5EZO - chains L and A of the 3 polymer chains in the assembly; structure by X-ray diffraction, 3.63 A resolution.

# Chain L
Name: c12 FAB
Source organism: Mus musculus
Notes: antibody fragment or engineered binder
Amino-acid sequence (213 residues; row label = number of the first residue in the row):
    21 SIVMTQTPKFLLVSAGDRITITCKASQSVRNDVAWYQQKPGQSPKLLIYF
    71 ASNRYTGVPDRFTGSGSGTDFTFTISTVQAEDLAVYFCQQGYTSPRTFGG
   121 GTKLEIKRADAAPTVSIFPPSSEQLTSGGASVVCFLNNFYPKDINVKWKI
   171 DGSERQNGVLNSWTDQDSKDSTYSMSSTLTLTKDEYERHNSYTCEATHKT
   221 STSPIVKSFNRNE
Cystine bridges: C43-C108, C154-C214
Reported in the primary citation:
  - conformationally variable residues (side-chain flip): R50

# Chain A
Name: c12 Fab
Source organism: Plasmodium falciparum (isolate 3D7)
UniProt: Q8IFM8 (Q8IFM8_PLAF7); numbering as in UniProt (aligned over 31-362)
Amino-acid sequence (332 residues; row label = number of the first residue in the row):
    31 RHVFIRTELSFIKNNVPCIRDMFFIYKRELYNICLDDLKGEEDETHIYVQ
    81 KKVKDSWITLNDLFKETDLTGRPHIFAYVDVEEIIILLCEDEEFSNRKKD
   131 MTCHRFYSNDGKEYNNSEITISDYILKDKLLSSYVSLPLKIENREYFLIC
   181 GVSPYKFKDDNKKDDILCMASHDKGETWGTKIVIKYDNYKLGVQYFFLRP
   231 YISKNDLSFHFYVGDNINNVKNVNFIECTHEKDLEFVCSNRDFLKDNKVL
   281 QDVSTLNDEYIVSYGNDNNFAECYIFFNNENSILIKPEKYGNTTAGCYGG
   331 TFVKIDENRTLFIYSSSQGIYNIHTIYYANYE
Not modelled in the structure: 69-72, 124-128, 361-362
Cystine bridges: C48-C64, C119-C133, C180-C198, C258-C268, C303-C327
Reported in the primary citation:
  - mutagenesis - D66K: unchanged binding to mAb SB1.6
  - conformationally variable residues (order/disorder transition): K186 to K192

# How chain L and chain A interact
Pairs across the interface (22; chain L residue first):
  R50(L) with N45(A); V46(A); P47(A); D66(A), salt bridge; L68(A)
  N51(L) with N45(A), hydrogen bond; W87(A); T89(A)
  D52(L) with Y78(A), hydrogen bond
  F70(L) with T89(A); L90(A); N91(A)
  S72(L) with I88(A)
  N73(L) with I88(A); T89(A), hydrogen bond (side chain-backbone); L90(A)
  S87(L) with N45(A), hydrogen bond
  G88(L) with N45(A)
  Y112(L) with D66(A), hydrogen bond; E74(A); H76(A), hydrogen bond (backbone-side chain)
  T113(L) with E74(A), hydrogen bond
Interface residues without a listed pair, chain L (12 interface residues in all): S48, Y69
Interface residues without a listed pair, chain A (15 interface residues in all): D92, E143
From the paper, about this interface:
  - residue pairs: R50(L)-D66(A) (salt bridge), N45(A)-N51(L) (hydrogen bond), Y78(A)-D52(L) (hydrogen bond)
  - epitope / paratope residues, chain L: R50(L)
  - epitope / paratope residues, chain A: N45(A), V46(A), P47(A), D66(A), Y78(A)

# Summary
12 residues of chain L and 15 residues of chain A are in contact; the contacts include 7 hydrogen bonds and 1
salt bridge. Polar pairs include R50(L)-D66(A), N51(L)-N45(A) and D52(L)-Y78(A). The paper describes a salt
bridge between R50(L) and D66(A); hydrogen bonds between N45(A) and N51(L) and Y78(A) and D52(L). From the
paper: D66K of chain A leaves binding to mAb SB1.6 unchanged; epitope/paratope residues R50(L) and N45(A)
among others.
Here chain L is c12 FAB (Mus musculus) and chain A is c12 Fab (Plasmodium falciparum (isolate 3D7)). Entry
5EZO (Crystal Structure of PfCyRPA in complex with an invasion-inhibitory antibody Fab) was determined by
X-ray diffraction (same publication as 5EZI, 5EZJ, 5EZL and 5EZN).
